Entry 7UIG (electron microscopy, 4.30 A resolution (low resolution: residue-level contacts below are approximate; hydrogen-bond / salt-bridge calls are withheld)); this record covers chains n and s of the 17 polymer chains in the assembly.

# Chain n
Molecule: Mediator of RNA polymerase II transcription subunit 14
Organism: Saccharomyces cerevisiae
UniProt: P19263 (MED14_YEAST); residue numbers follow UniProt; this construct covers 1-1082
Sequence (1082 residues; each row starts with the number of its first residue):
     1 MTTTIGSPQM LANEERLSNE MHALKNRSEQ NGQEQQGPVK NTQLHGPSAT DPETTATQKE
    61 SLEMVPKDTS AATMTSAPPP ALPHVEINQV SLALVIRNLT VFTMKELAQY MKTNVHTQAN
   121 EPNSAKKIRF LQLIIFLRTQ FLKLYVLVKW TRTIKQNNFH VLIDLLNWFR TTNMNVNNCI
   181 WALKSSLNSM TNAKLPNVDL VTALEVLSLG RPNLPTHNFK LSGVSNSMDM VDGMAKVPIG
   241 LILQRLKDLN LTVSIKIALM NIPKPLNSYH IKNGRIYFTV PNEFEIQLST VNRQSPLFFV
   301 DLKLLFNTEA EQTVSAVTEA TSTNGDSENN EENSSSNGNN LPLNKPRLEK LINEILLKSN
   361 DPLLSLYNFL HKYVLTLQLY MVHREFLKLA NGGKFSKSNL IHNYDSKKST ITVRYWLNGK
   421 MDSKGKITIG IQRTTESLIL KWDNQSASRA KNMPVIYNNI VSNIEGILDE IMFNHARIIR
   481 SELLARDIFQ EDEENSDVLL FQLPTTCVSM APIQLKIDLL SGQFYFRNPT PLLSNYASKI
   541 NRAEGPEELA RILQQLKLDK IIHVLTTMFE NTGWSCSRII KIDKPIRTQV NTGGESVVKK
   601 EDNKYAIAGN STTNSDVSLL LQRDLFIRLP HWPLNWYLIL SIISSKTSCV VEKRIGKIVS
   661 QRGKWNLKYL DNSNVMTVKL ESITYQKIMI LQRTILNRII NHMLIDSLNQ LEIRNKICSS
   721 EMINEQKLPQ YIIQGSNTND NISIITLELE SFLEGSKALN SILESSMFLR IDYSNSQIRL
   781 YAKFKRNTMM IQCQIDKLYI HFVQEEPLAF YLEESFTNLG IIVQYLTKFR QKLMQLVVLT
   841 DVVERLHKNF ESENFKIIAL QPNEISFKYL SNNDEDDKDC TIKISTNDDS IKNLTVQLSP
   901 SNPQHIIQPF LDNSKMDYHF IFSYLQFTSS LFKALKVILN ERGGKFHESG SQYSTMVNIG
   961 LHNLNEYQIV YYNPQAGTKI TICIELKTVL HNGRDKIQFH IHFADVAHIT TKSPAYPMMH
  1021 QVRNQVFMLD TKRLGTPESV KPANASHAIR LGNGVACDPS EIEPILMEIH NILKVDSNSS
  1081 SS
Unresolved in the structure: 1-88, 155-159, 195-239, 306-339, 361-363, 573, 589-619, 833-1082
UniProt features mapped onto this chain:
  - modified residue: T2 (N-acetylthreonine), S7 (Phosphoserine), T1036 (Phosphothreonine)

# Chain s
Molecule: Mediator of RNA polymerase II transcription subunit 19
Organism: Saccharomyces cerevisiae
UniProt: P25046 (MED19_YEAST); residue numbers follow UniProt; this construct covers 1-220
Sequence (220 residues; each row starts with the number of its first residue):
     1 MASRVDETTV PSYYYYVDPE TTYTYQQPNP LQDLISVYGL DDISRQVART NLDGTKAVKL
    61 RKSYKNQIAD LSGKFSTIPT RENGKGGQIA HILFQNNPDM MIQPPQQGQN MSEQQWREQL
   121 RNRDIALFQP PNFDWDLCSS VLSQFERSYP SEFANQNQGG AQAPFDIDDL AFDLDGTGKS
   181 QSGSNSGNNS KKRKNKSSGS SMATPTHSDS HEDMKRRRLE
Unresolved in the structure: 1-14, 79-131, 149-220

# Chain n / chain s interface
Residue-residue contacts (29; chain n residue first):
  M104(n) - W135(s)
  L107(n) - W135(s)
  A108(n) - F133(s)
  M111(n) - C138(s)
  M111(n) - L142(s)
  N123(n) - F145(s)
  N123(n) - S148(s)
  K126(n) - F145(s)
  K127(n) - E146(s)
  R138(n) - S72(s)
  R138(n) - F75(s)
  L142(n) - I68(s)
  L142(n) - L71(s)
  K143(n) - Y64(s)
  V146(n) - Y64(s)
  V146(n) - Q67(s)
  V146(n) - I68(s)
  W150(n) - Q67(s)
  V161(n) - L40(s)
  V161(n) - I43(s)
  L162(n) - I43(s)
  L162(n) - S44(s)
  L162(n) - V47(s)
  L165(n) - L34(s)
  L165(n) - I35(s)
  L165(n) - L40(s)
  W168(n) - P28(s)
  W168(n) - L34(s)
  F169(n) - L34(s)
Also at the interface, not in a pair above, chain n (21 interface residues in all): N114, F130, T139, T153
Also at the interface, not in a pair above, chain s (21 interface residues in all): G73

# Overview
Chain n and chain s each contribute 21 residues to their interface.
Chain n is Mediator of RNA polymerase II transcription subunit 14 and chain s is Mediator of RNA polymerase II
transcription subunit 19, both from Saccharomyces cerevisiae; the structure, Mediator-PIC Early (Mediator A),
was determined by electron microscopy (same publication as 7UI9, 7UIC, 7UIF, 7UIK, 7UIL and 7UIO).
